PDB entry 2JG8 | X-ray diffraction, 2.05 A resolution | chains B and C of the 3 polymer chains in the assembly

# Chain B
Protein: Complement C1q subcomponent subunit B
From: Homo sapiens
Notes: fragment: c terminal globular domain, residues 116-251
Reference sequence: P02746 (C1QB_HUMAN); residues 91-226 here correspond to UniProt positions 118-253 (UniProt number = residue number + 27)
Chain sequence (136 residues; numbered 91 to 226; the number before each row is that of its first residue):
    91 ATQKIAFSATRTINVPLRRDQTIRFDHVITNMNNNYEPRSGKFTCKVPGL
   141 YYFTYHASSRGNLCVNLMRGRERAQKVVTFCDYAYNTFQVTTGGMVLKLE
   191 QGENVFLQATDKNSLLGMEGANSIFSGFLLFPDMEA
Disordered / not traced: 225-226
Cystine bridges: Cys154-Cys171
Metal / ion sites: Ca2+: Asp172, Tyr173, Gln179 (shared with 1 residue of chain A)
Curated features (UniProtKB/Swiss-Prot):
  - binding site (Ca(2+)): Asp172, Tyr173, Gln179

# Chain C
Protein: Complement C1q subcomponent subunit C
From: Homo sapiens
Notes: fragment: c terminal globular domain, residues 115-245
Reference sequence: P02747 (C1QC_HUMAN); residues 87-217 here correspond to UniProt positions 115-245 (UniProt number = residue number + 28)
Chain sequence (131 residues; numbered 87 to 217; the number before each row is that of its first residue):
    87 KQKFQSVFTVTRQTHQPPAPNSLIRFNAVLTNPQGDYDTSTGKFTCKVPG
   137 LYYFVYHASHTANLCVLLYRSGVKVVTFCGHTSKTNQVNSGGVLLRLQVG
   187 EEVWLAVNDYYDMVGIQGSDSVFSGFLLFPD
Cystine bridges: Cys151-Cys165
From the paper describing this entry:
  - binding site for phosphoserine: Leu109, Arg111, Ser126 to Lys129
  - conformationally variable residues (side-chain flip): Arg111

# Interface between chain B and chain C
Pairs across the interface (47):
  Ala91(B) - Phe215(C)
  Ala91(B) - Pro216(C)
  Lys94(B) - Phe215(C)
  Lys94(B) - Pro216(C)  hydrogen bond (side chain-backbone)
  Lys94(B) - Asp217(C)  salt bridge
  Ile95(B) - Phe215(C)
  Ala96(B) - Leu137(C)  hydrophobic
  Ala96(B) - Leu180(C)  hydrophobic
  Ala96(B) - Phe215(C)  hydrophobic
  Phe97(B) - Leu180(C)
  Ser98(B) - Val179(C)
  Ser98(B) - Leu180(C)  hydrogen bond (side chain-backbone)
  Ile119(B) - Val161(C)  hydrophobic
  Ile119(B) - Leu181(C)  hydrophobic
  Thr120(B) - Leu137(C)
  Thr120(B) - Leu180(C)  hydrogen bond (side chain-backbone)
  Thr120(B) - Leu181(C)
  Met122(B) - Leu137(C)  hydrophobic
  Met122(B) - Arg182(C)
  Thr144(B) - Tyr139(C)
  His146(B) - Phe164(C)
  His146(B) - Ser176(C)  hydrogen bond
  His146(B) - Gly177(C)  hydrogen bond (side chain-backbone)
  His146(B) - Gly178(C)  hydrogen bond (side chain-backbone)
  Thr177(B) - His167(C)  hydrogen bond (side chain-backbone)
  Phe178(B) - Gly166(C)
  Phe178(B) - His167(C)  hydrogen bond (backbone-backbone)
  Gln179(B) - Cys165(C)
  Val180(B) - Phe164(C)  hydrophobic
  Val180(B) - Cys165(C)
  Val180(B) - Asn175(C)
  Val180(B) - Ser176(C)
  Thr182(B) - Ser176(C)
  Glu209(B) - Lys160(C)  salt bridge
  Gly210(B) - Thr163(C)
  Gly210(B) - Cys165(C)  hydrogen bond (backbone-side chain)
  Ala211(B) - Thr163(C)
  Asn212(B) - Val162(C)
  Asn212(B) - Thr163(C)  hydrogen bond (side chain-backbone)
  Asn212(B) - Phe164(C)
  Ile214(B) - Phe164(C)  hydrophobic
  Ile214(B) - Gly178(C)
  Ile214(B) - Val179(C)  hydrophobic
  Gly217(B) - Leu180(C)
  Phe218(B) - Leu180(C)  hydrophobic
  Phe218(B) - Leu214(C)  hydrophobic
  Leu219(B) - Phe215(C)
Other interface residues (no listed pair), chain B (30 interface residues in all): Thr100, Tyr142, Ser148, Thr181, Ser213, Ser216
Other interface residues (no listed pair), chain C (24 interface residues in all): Val141, Val174

# In short
The interface between chain B and chain C involves 30 residues on one side and 24 on the other; the contacts
include 10 hydrogen bonds and 2 salt bridges. Polar pairs include Lys94(B)-Asp217(C), Glu209(B)-Lys160(C) and
Lys94(B)-Pro216(C). From the paper: a binding site for phosphoserine at Leu109(C), Arg111(C) and Ser126(C);
conformational variability at Arg111(C).
Chain B is Complement C1q subcomponent subunit B and chain C is Complement C1q subcomponent subunit C, both
from Homo sapiens; the structure, Crystallographic structure of human C1q globular heads complexed to
phosphatidyl-serine, was determined by X-ray diffraction together with 2JG9 from the same study.
